Entry 7AAC (X-ray diffraction, 1.59 A resolution); this record covers chain A.

Chain A:
Name: Poly [ADP-ribose] polymerase 1
Organism: Homo sapiens
Notes: EC 2.4.2.30, 2.4.2.-; fragment: catalytic domain (662-1101)
UniProtKB: P09874 (PARP1_HUMAN); numbering as in UniProt (aligned over 662-1011)
Chain sequence (352 residues; numbered 660 to 1011; the number before each row is that of its first residue):
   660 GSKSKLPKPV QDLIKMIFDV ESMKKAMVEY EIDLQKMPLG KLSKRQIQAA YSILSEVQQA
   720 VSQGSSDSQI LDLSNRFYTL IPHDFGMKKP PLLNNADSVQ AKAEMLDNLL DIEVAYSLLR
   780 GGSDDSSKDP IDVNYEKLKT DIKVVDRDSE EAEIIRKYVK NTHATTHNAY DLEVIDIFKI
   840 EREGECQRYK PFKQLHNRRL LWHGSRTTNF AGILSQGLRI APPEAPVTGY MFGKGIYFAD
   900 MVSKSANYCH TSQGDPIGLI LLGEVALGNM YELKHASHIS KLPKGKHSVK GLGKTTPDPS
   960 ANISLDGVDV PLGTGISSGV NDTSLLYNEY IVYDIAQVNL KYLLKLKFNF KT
Unresolved in the structure: 660-661
Sequence notes: expression tag (660-661); engineered mutation A762 (Val in P09874)
Curated features (UniProtKB/Swiss-Prot):
  - active site: E988 (For poly [ADP-ribose] polymerase activity)
  - binding site (NAD(+)): H862 to S864, G871, R878, S904
  - modified residue (Phosphoserine): S782, S786
  - cross-link: K748 (Glycyl lysine isopeptide (Lys-Gly) (interchain with G-Cter in SUMO1))
  - natural variant: A762 (V762A: this construct carries the variant)
  - mutagenesis: L698 to L701 (Increased auto-poly-ADP-ribosylation), L713 (L713A: Increased auto-poly-ADP-ribosylation; L713F: Leads to constitutive activity in absence of DNA damage due to unfolding of the PARP alpha-helical domain, relieving autoinhibition), E763 to D770 (Able to bind BAD inhibitor in absence of DNA), L765 (L765A: Increased auto-poly-ADP-ribosylation), D766 to D770 (Able to bind EB-47 or BAD inhibitors in absence of DNA. Released from DNA strand break independently of EB-47 or BAD inhibitors), L768 (L768A: Increased auto-poly-ADP-ribosylation), A774 (A774S/L: Increased DNA-independent poly-ADP-ribosyltransferase activity), L797 (L797P: 1.5% of wild-type activity), H826 (H826A: Strongly reduced serine ADP-ribosylation, caused by abolished interaction with HPF1; H826E: Decreased polymerase activity, leading to the production of short poly-ADP-ribose chains), P850 to F851 (Abolished interaction with TIMELESS), H862 (H862A: Poly-ADP-ribosyltransferase activity is impaired while mono-ADP-ribosyltransferase activity is not affected; produces a mixture of short and mono ADP-ribose chains), R865 (R865A: Increased affinity for DNA damage sites), 19 further mutagenesis entries in UniProt
Residues lining bound ligands: Veliparib (78P; (2R)-2-(7-carbamoyl-1H-benzimidazol-2-yl)-2-methylpyrrolidinium): E763, W861, H862, G863, Y889, Y896, F897, A898, K903, S904, Y907, E988
What the authors report for this chain:
  - contacts within the chain: Y710-D766 (hydrogen bond)
  - mutagenesis - L713F (20-fold), L765A (20-fold), L765F (20-fold): increased catalytic activity
  - mutagenesis - L713F, L765A, L765F: decreased stability

In short:
Ligands of chain A: Veliparib. Curated annotation (UniProt) lists active-site residue E988, 6 NAD+-binding
residues and 41 mutagenesis sites. The paper reports that L713F, L765A and L765F increase catalytic activity;
contacts within the chain involving Y710 and D766.
Chain A is Poly [ADP-ribose] polymerase 1 (Homo sapiens); the structure, Crystal structure of the catalytic
domain of human PARP1 in complex with veliparib, was determined by X-ray diffraction, deposited together with
7AAA, 7AAB and 7AAD.
